PDB entry 8AB7 | electron microscopy, 3.30 A resolution | chains I and J of the 20 polymer chains in the assembly

[Chain I]
Protein: Complex III subunit 9
From: Yarrowia lipolytica
UniProt: Q6CG23 (Q6CG23_YARLI); numbering as in UniProt (aligned over 1-69)
Sequence (69 residues; each row starts with the number of its first residue):
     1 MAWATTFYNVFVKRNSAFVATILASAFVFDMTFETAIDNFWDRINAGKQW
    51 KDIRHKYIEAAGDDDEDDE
Not modelled in the structure: 1-3, 58-69
Small-molecule neighbours: 1,2-diacyl-sn-glycero-3-phosphocholine (PC1): Y8, V12, K13, R14, N15, F18, V19, I22, L23

[Chain J]
Protein: YALI0C12210p
From: Yarrowia lipolytica
UniProt: Q6CC60 (Q6CC60_YARLI); residue numbers follow UniProt; this construct covers 1-82
Sequence (82 residues; each row starts with the number of its first residue):
     1 MICGEGDYVKKPSYKIVPHFLGFNIPTVSKWIPIFGIWGAAAGIGALFLI
    51 EGVPRTRQDILSKIPIIGEHWIREIPASDNPF
Not modelled in the structure: 1-7
Small-molecule neighbours: 1,2-dimyristoyl-sn-glycero-3-phosphate (XP4): F23, T27, V28, W31, F35, W38

[Interface between chain I and chain J]
Residue-residue contacts - 27 pairs, chain I then chain J:
  R14(I) - I34(J)
  R14(I) - I37(J)
  N15(I) - W38(J)
  S16(I) - I34(J)
  S16(I) - I37(J)
  S16(I) - W38(J)
  A17(I) - I37(J)  hydrophobic
  V19(I) - W38(J)  hydrophobic
  A20(I) - A41(J)  hydrophobic
  A20(I) - I44(J)
  L23(I) - A41(J)
  L23(I) - I44(J)
  A24(I) - I44(J)
  A26(I) - F48(J)  hydrophobic
  F27(I) - L47(J)  hydrophobic
  F27(I) - F48(J)  hydrophobic
  F27(I) - E51(J)
  D30(I) - F48(J)
  M31(I) - E51(J)
  M31(I) - H70(J)  hydrogen bond
  M31(I) - W71(J)  hydrophobic
  E34(I) - H70(J)  salt bridge
  E34(I) - R73(J)  salt bridge
  T35(I) - H70(J)
  W50(I) - D79(J)  hydrogen bond
  R54(I) - S78(J)
  R54(I) - D79(J)  salt bridge
Interface residues without a listed pair, chain J (16 interface residues in all): G45, L61, P76

[Overview]
Chain I and chain J each contribute 16 residues to their interface, with 2 hydrogen bonds and 3 salt bridges.
Among the polar pairs are E34(I)-H70(J), E34(I)-R73(J) and R54(I)-D79(J). Chain I binds
1,2-diacyl-sn-glycero-3-phosphocholine. Ligands of chain J: 1,2-dimyristoyl-sn-glycero-3-phosphate.
Chain I is Complex III subunit 9 and chain J is YALI0C12210p, both from Yarrowia lipolytica; the structure,
Complex III2 from Yarrowia lipolytica, atovaquone and antimycin A bound, was determined by electron microscopy
together with 8AB6, 8AB8, 8AB9, 8ABA, 8ABB, 8ABE and 11 further entries from the same study.
